PDB entry 9I7T | electron microscopy, 3.80 A resolution | chains C and K of the 12 polymer chains in the assembly

Chain C:
Molecule: Mitochondrial import receptor subunit tom22
Source organism: Thermochaetoides thermophila DSM 1495
UniProt: G0S6L5 (G0S6L5_CHATD); numbering as in UniProt (aligned over 1-158)
Amino-acid sequence (175 residues; row label = number of the first residue in the row):
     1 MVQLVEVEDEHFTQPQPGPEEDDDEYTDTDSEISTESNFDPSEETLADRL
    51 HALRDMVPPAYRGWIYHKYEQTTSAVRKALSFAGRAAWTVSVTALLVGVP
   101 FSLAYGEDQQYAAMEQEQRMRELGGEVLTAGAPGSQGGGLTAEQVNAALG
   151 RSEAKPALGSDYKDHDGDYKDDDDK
Disordered / not traced: 1-27, 119-175
Differences from the reference sequence: expression tag (159-175)
Ligand contacts:
  - DU0 (2-[2-[(1S,2S,4S,5'R,6R,7S,8R,9S,12S,13R,16S)-5',7,9,13-tetramethylspiro[5-oxapentacyclo[10.8.0.02,9.04,8.013,18]icos-18-ene-6,2'-oxane]-16-yl]oxyethyl]propane-1,3-diol): S91, A94, L95, V99, S102, Q110
  - 1,2-diacyl-sn-glycero-3-phosphocholine (PC1), molecule 1: R77, L80, S81, A83, G84, R85, A87, W88, S91
  - 1,2-diacyl-sn-glycero-3-phosphocholine (PC1), molecule 2: K78, S81, F82, R85, A86, T89
  - 1,2-diacyl-sn-glycero-3-phosphocholine (PC1), molecule 3: T93, A94, V97, G98, F101, S102, Y105
  - diundecyl phosphatidyl choline (PLC): L96, V99, P100, L103, E107, Y111

Chain K:
Molecule: Tom20
Source organism: Thermochaetoides thermophila DSM 1495
UniProt: G0S6E4 (G0S6E4_CHATD); numbering as in UniProt (aligned over 1-185)
Amino-acid sequence (185 residues; numbered 1 to 185; the number before each row is that of its first residue):
     1 MSSSPSPAIVATAAVATLAAGVLAYAAYFDYQRRHNAEFRRQLRRNERRQ
    51 ARAEKDLAEASAKAQRQRIKQAVDEAKEEGFPTSAEDKEAFFLEQVQAGE
   101 MMSADPSKHLEAALCFYKALKVYPTPGDLINIYDKTVSKPILDILAEMIA
   151 YDSSLRIGTAYTGPAGVDVADLMREMGAVPGVGLD
Disordered / not traced: 1-21, 157-185

How chain C and chain K interact:
Residue-residue contacts - 26 pairs, chain C then chain K:
  D28(C) - R45(K)  salt bridge
  D28(C) - R49(K)  salt bridge
  D30(C) - R45(K)  salt bridge
  E32(C) - R48(K)  hydrogen bond (backbone-side chain)
  I33(C) - R41(K)
  I33(C) - R45(K)
  I33(C) - R48(K)
  S34(C) - R41(K)
  E36(C) - R40(K)  hydrogen bond (backbone-side chain)
  E36(C) - R44(K)  salt bridge
  E36(C) - R48(K)  salt bridge
  S37(C) - A37(K)
  S37(C) - R40(K)
  N38(C) - R40(K)
  F39(C) - R33(K)
  F39(C) - R34(K)
  F39(C) - R40(K)
  P41(C) - R34(K)  hydrogen bond (backbone-side chain)
  P41(C) - H35(K)
  E44(C) - D30(K)
  E44(C) - R33(K)  salt bridge
  E44(C) - R34(K)  salt bridge
  R49(C) - R34(K)
  A52(C) - R33(K)
  P59(C) - Q50(K)
  A60(C) - Q50(K)
Also at the interface, not in a pair above, chain C (19 interface residues in all): T35, D40, D55, M56
Also at the interface, not in a pair above, chain K (15 interface residues in all): A26, F29, E47

Summary:
Chain C and chain K form an interface of 19 and 15 residues respectively; the contacts include 3 hydrogen
bonds and 7 salt bridges. Among the polar pairs are D28(C)-R45(K), D28(C)-R49(K) and D30(C)-R45(K).
Here chain C is Mitochondrial import receptor subunit tom22 and chain K is Tom20, both from Thermochaetoides
thermophila DSM 1495. Entry 9I7T (CryoEM structure of the Chaetomium thermophilum TOM holo complex at 3.8
angstrom resolution) was determined by electron microscopy (same publication as 9I6B and 9I7P).
